Entry 6YBA (electron microscopy, 4.00 A resolution); this record covers chains B and N of the 26 polymer chains in the assembly.

Chain B:
Name: Hexon protein
From: Human adenovirus F serotype 41
UniProtKB: B2ZX09 (B2ZX09_ADE41); numbering as in UniProt (aligned over 1-925)
Amino-acid sequence (925 residues; each row starts with the number of its first residue):
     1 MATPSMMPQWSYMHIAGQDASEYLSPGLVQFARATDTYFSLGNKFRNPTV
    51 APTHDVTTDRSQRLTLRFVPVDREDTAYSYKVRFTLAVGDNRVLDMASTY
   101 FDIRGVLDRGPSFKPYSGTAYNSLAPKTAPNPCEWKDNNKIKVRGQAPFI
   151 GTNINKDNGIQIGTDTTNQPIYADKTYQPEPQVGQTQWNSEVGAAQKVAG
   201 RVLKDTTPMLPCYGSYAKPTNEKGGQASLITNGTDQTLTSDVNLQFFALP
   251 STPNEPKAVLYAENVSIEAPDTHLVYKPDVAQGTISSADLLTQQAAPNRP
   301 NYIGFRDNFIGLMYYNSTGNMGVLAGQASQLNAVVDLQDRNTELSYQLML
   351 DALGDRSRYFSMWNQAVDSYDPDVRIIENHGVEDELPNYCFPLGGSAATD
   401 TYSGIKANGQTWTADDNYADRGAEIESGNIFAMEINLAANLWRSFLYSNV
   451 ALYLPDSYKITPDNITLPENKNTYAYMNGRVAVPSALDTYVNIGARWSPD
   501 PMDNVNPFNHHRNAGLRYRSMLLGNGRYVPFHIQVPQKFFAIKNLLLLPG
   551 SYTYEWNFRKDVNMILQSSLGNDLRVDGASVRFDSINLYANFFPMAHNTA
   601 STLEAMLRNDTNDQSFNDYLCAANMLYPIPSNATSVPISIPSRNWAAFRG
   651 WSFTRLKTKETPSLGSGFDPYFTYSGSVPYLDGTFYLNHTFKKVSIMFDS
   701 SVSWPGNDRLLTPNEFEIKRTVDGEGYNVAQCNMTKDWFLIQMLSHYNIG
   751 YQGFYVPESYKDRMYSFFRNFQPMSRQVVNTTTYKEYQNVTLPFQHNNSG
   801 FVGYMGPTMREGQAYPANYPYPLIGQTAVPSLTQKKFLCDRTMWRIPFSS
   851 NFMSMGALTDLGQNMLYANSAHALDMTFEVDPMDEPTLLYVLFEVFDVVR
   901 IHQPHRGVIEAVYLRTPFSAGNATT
Disordered / not traced: 1-3, 233-237, 922-925

Chain N:
Name: Pre-hexon-linking protein IIIa
From: Human adenovirus F serotype 41
UniProtKB: Q67716 (Q67716_ADE41); residues 1-579 here = UniProt positions 1-579
Amino-acid sequence (579 residues; numbered 1 to 579; the number before each row is that of its first residue):
     1 MQRSTAVVDGSQQVDPAMLAALQSQPSGVTPSDDWAAAMDRILALTTRNP
    51 EAFRQQPQANRFSAILEAVVPSRTNPTHEKVLAIVNALTESKAIRKDEAG
   101 LIYNALLERVARYNSTNVQANLDRLTTDVREAVAQRERFMHDTNLGSQVA
   151 LNAFLSTLPANVPRGQEDYVSFISALRLLVAEVPQSEVYQSGPDYFFQTS
   201 RQGLQTVNLTQAFKNLQGMWGVRAPVGDRATISSLLTPNTRLLLLLIAPF
   251 TNSSTISRDSYLGHLITLYREAIGQTQVDEQTFQEITSVSRALGQQDTGS
   301 LEATLNFLLTNRQQKIPSQFTLSTEEERILRYVQQSVSLYLMREGMTPSS
   351 ALDMTARNMEPSLYSSNRPFINRLMDYLHRAAAMNSEYFTNAILNPHWMP
   401 PSGFYTGEFDMPEGDDGFLWDDVSDSIFVPARYRKKEGGDELPLPLVEAA
   451 SRGQSPFPSLPSLVSSSNSGRVLRPRLPGETDYLNDPLLQPVRNKNFPNN
   501 GVESLVDKMNRWKTYAQEQREWEESQSRPLAGPFSRWRRREDDQDDSADD
   551 NSVLDLGGTGASSNPFAHLRPQGRLGRLY
Disordered / not traced: 1-11, 310-579

How chain B and chain N interact:
Pairs across the interface (40):
  Met6(B) - Asp297(N)
  Asp90(B) - Leu101(N)
  His597(B) - Lys96(N)
  His597(B) - Asp97(N)
  Asn598(B) - Lys96(N)
  Asn598(B) - Asp97(N)
  Ser601(B) - Lys96(N)
  Ser601(B) - Ala99(N)  hydrogen bond (side chain-backbone)
  Ser601(B) - Gly100(N)  hydrogen bond (side chain-backbone)
  Thr602(B) - Lys96(N)
  Glu604(B) - Gly100(N)
  Ala605(B) - Leu82(N)
  Ala605(B) - Tyr103(N)  hydrophobic
  Met606(B) - Gln23(N)
  Arg608(B) - His78(N)
  Arg608(B) - Tyr103(N)
  Arg608(B) - Asn104(N)  hydrogen bond
  Asn609(B) - Gln23(N)
  Asn609(B) - Ser24(N)  hydrogen bond
  Asn609(B) - His78(N)
  Asn609(B) - Tyr103(N)  hydrogen bond
  Asp610(B) - Thr74(N)  hydrogen bond
  Asp610(B) - Asn75(N)
  Thr611(B) - Ser24(N)
  Thr611(B) - Pro26(N)
  Asn612(B) - Gln23(N)
  Leu858(B) - Ala59(N)  hydrophobic
  Gln863(B) - Pro57(N)
  Gln863(B) - Gln58(N)
  Gln863(B) - Ala59(N)
  Asn864(B) - Gln58(N)
  Leu866(B) - Gln58(N)
  Tyr867(B) - Phe62(N)  hydrophobic
  Tyr867(B) - Leu66(N)
  Pro904(B) - His78(N)
  Pro904(B) - Leu107(N)
  His905(B) - Asn104(N)
  His905(B) - Leu107(N)
  His905(B) - Glu108(N)  salt bridge
  Arg906(B) - Asn104(N)  hydrogen bond (side chain-backbone)
Interface residues without a listed pair, chain N (25 interface residues in all): Glu79, Glu98, Ala111

Overview:
22 residues of chain B and 25 residues of chain N are in contact, with 7 hydrogen bonds and 1 salt bridge.
Polar contacts include His905(B)-Glu108(N), Ser601(B)-Ala99(N) and Ser601(B)-Gly100(N).
Chain B is Hexon protein and chain N is Pre-hexon-linking protein IIIa, both from Human adenovirus F serotype
41; the structure, HAdV-F41 Capsid, was determined by electron microscopy.
